PDB entry 6N4J | X-ray diffraction, 1.95 A resolution | chains A and B

== Chain A (and B) ==
Protein: Nitrogenase iron protein 1
Organism: Azotobacter vinelandii
Notes: EC 1.18.6.1; chain B of this document is another copy of the same molecule, construct and numbering; everything in this record applies to it too
Reference sequence: P00459 (NIFH1_AZOVI); residues 1-289 here correspond to UniProt positions 2-290 (UniProt number = residue number + 1)
Sequence (289 residues; row label = number of the first residue in the row):
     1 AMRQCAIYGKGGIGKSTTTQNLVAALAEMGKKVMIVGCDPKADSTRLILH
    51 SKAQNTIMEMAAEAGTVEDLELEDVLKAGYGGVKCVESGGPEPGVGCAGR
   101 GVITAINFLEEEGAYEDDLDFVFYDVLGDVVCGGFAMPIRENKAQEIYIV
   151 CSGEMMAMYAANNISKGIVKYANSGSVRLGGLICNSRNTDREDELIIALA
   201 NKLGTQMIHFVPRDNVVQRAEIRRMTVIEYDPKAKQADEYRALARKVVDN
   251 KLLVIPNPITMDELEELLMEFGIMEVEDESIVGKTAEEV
Swiss-Prot annotation at these positions:
  - binding site (ATP): Gly9 to Ser16
  - binding site ([4Fe-4S] cluster): Cys97, Cys132
  - modified residue: Arg100 (ADP-ribosylarginine)
Ion coordination: 4Fe-4S cluster Fe: Cys97, Cys132 (shared with Cys97(B), Cys132(B) of chain B)
Small-molecule neighbours: 4Fe-4S cluster (SF4): Gly96, Cys97, Ala98, Cys132, Gly133, Gly134, Phe135
From the paper describing this entry:
  - 4Fe-4S cluster coordination: Cys97, Cys132

== How chain A and chain B interact ==
Contacting residue pairs - 66 pairs, chain A then chain B:
  His50(A) - Val282(B)
  His50(A) - Gly283(B)
  Pro91(A) - Val130(B)  hydrophobic
  Pro93(A) - Val131(B)
  Pro93(A) - Asn163(B)
  Pro93(A) - Lys166(B)
  Gly94(A) - Val131(B)  hydrogen bond (backbone-backbone)
  Gly94(A) - Gly133(B)
  Gly94(A) - Ala136(B)
  Gly94(A) - Gly167(B)
  Gly94(A) - Tyr171(B)  hydrogen bond (backbone-side chain)
  Val95(A) - Gly133(B)
  Val95(A) - Lys170(B)
  Val95(A) - Tyr171(B)
  Gly96(A) - Cys132(B)
  Gly96(A) - Gly133(B)  hydrogen bond (backbone-backbone)
  Leu127(A) - Val130(B)  hydrophobic
  Asp129(A) - Asp129(B)
  Val130(A) - Pro40(B)  hydrophobic
  Val130(A) - Leu127(B)  hydrophobic
  Val131(A) - Glu92(B)
  Val131(A) - Pro93(B)
  Val131(A) - Gly94(B)  hydrogen bond (backbone-backbone)
  Cys132(A) - Pro91(B)  hydrophobic
  Cys132(A) - Gly96(B)
  Gly133(A) - Gly94(B)
  Gly133(A) - Val95(B)
  Gly133(A) - Gly96(B)  hydrogen bond (backbone-backbone)
  Ala136(A) - Gly94(B)
  Arg140(A) - Gly94(B)
  Asn163(A) - Pro93(B)
  Lys166(A) - Pro93(B)
  Gly167(A) - Pro93(B)
  Lys170(A) - Glu92(B)  salt bridge
  Lys170(A) - Val95(B)
  Tyr171(A) - Gly94(B)  hydrogen bond (side chain-backbone)
  Tyr171(A) - Val95(B)
  Arg223(A) - Ile281(B)
  Arg223(A) - Val282(B)
  Arg223(A) - Gly283(B)  hydrogen bond (backbone-backbone)
  Arg223(A) - Lys284(B)  hydrogen bond (side chain-backbone)
  Arg223(A) - Thr285(B)
  Arg224(A) - Glu277(B)  salt bridge
  Arg224(A) - Val282(B)
  Met225(A) - Gly283(B)
  Met225(A) - Lys284(B)  hydrogen bond (side chain-backbone)
  Glu229(A) - Thr285(B)
  Tyr230(A) - Lys284(B)
  Tyr230(A) - Thr285(B)
  Tyr230(A) - Ala286(B)  hydrogen bond (backbone-backbone)
  Glu277(A) - Arg224(B)  salt bridge
  Glu279(A) - Lys52(B)  salt bridge
  Glu279(A) - Arg224(B)  salt bridge
  Ile281(A) - Arg223(B)
  Val282(A) - Arg223(B)
  Val282(A) - Arg224(B)
  Gly283(A) - His50(B)
  Gly283(A) - Arg223(B)  hydrogen bond (backbone-backbone)
  Gly283(A) - Met225(B)
  Lys284(A) - Arg223(B)  hydrogen bond (backbone-side chain)
  Lys284(A) - Met225(B)
  Lys284(A) - Tyr230(B)
  Thr285(A) - Glu229(B)
  Thr285(A) - Tyr230(B)
  Ala286(A) - Tyr230(B)  hydrogen bond (backbone-backbone)
  Val289(A) - Arg223(B)  hydrogen bond (backbone-side chain)
Other interface residues (no listed pair), chain A (39 interface residues in all): Pro40, Lys41, Glu92, Phe135, Tyr159, Ile222
Other interface residues (no listed pair), chain B (38 interface residues in all): Lys41, Phe135, Tyr159, Ile222, Asp231

== Summary ==
Chain A and chain B form an interface of 39 and 38 residues respectively; the contacts include 14 hydrogen
bonds and 5 salt bridges. Polar pairs include Lys170(A)-Glu92(B), Arg224(A)-Glu277(B) and Glu279(A)-Lys52(B).
Bound to chain A: 4Fe-4S cluster. From the paper: 4Fe-4S cluster coordination by Cys97(A) and Cys132(A).
Both chains are Nitrogenase iron protein 1 (Azotobacter vinelandii). Entry 6N4J (Ti(III)citrate-reduced,
nucleotide-free form of the nitrogenase Fe-protein from A. vinelandii) was determined by X-ray diffraction
together with 6N4K, 6N4L and 6N4M from the same study.
